PDB entry 9C1M | electron microscopy, 2.76 A resolution | chains A and N of the 18 polymer chains in the assembly

# Chain A
Name: DUF4297 domain-containing protein
Source organism: Bacillus sp. HMF5848
UniProt: A0A428J1H2 (A0A428J1H2_9BACI); numbering as in UniProt (aligned over 1-436)
Sequence (436 residues; row label = number of the first residue in the row):
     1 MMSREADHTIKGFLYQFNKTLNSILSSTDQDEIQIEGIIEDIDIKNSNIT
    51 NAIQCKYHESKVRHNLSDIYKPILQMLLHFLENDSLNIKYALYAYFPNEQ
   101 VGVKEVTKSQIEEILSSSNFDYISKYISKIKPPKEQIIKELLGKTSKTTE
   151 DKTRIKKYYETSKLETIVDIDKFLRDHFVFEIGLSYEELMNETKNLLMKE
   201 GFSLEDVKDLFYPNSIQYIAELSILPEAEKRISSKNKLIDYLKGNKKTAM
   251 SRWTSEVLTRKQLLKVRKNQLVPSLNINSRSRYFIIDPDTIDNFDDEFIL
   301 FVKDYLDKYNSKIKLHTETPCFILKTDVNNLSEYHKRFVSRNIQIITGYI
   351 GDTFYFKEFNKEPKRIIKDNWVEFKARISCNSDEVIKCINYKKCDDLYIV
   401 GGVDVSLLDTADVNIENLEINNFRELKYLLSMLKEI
What the authors report for this chain:
  - catalytic residues: D41, E59, K61 (proposed by the authors, not directly observed)
  - mutagenesis - D41A, E59A, K61A: abolished catalytic activity

# Chain N
Name: ATP-binding protein
Source organism: Bacillus sp. HMF5848
UniProt: A0A3R9P6E2 (A0A3R9P6E2_9BACI); residue numbers follow UniProt; this construct covers 1-585
Sequence (585 residues; each row starts with the number of its first residue):
     1 MKIGSVIESSPHSILVKIDTLKIFEKAKSALQIGKYLKIQEGNHNFVLCV
    51 IQNIKISTDKDEDIFILTVQPVGIFKGEEFFQGNSMLPSPTEPVFLVEDD
   101 ILNKIFSNEKTKIFHLGNLAQNEEVSFTLDGDKFFSKHVAVVGSTGSGKS
   151 CAVAKILQNVVGINDARNINKSDKKNSHIIIFDIHSEYKSAFEIDKNEDF
   201 NLNYLDVEKLKLPYWLMNSEELETLFIESNEQNSHNQVSQFKRAVVLNKE
   251 KYNPEFKKITYDSPVYFNINEVFNYIYNLNEEVINKIEGEPSLPKLSNGE
   301 LVENRQIYFNEKLEFTSSNTSKATKASNGPFNGEFNRFLSRFETKLTDKR
   351 LEFLLLNQDVEENSKYRTEHFEDILKQFMGYLDRSNVSIIDLSGIPFEVL
   401 SITISLISRLIFDFAFHYSKLQHQKDELNDIPFMIVCEEAHNYIPRTGGI
   451 EFKAAKKSIERIAKEGRKYGLSLMVVSQRPSEVSDTILSQCNNFINLRLT
   501 NINDQNYIKNLLPDNSRSISEILPTLGAGECLVVGDSTPIPSIVKLELPN
   551 PEPRSQSIKFHKKWSESWRTPSFEEVIMRWRKENG

# Chain A / chain N interface
Residue-residue contacts (7; chain A residue first):
  I277(A) with E25(N)
  N278(A) with E25(N), hydrogen bond (backbone-side chain)
  S279(A) with K22(N), hydrogen bond (backbone-side chain); E25(N)
  K314(A) with L21(N); T58(N)
  E318(A) with K22(N), salt bridge
Other interface residues (no listed pair), chain A (7 interface residues in all): N276, D395
Other interface residues (no listed pair), chain N (5 interface residues in all): D63

# Summary
7 residues of chain A and 5 residues of chain N are in contact; the contacts include 2 hydrogen bonds and 1
salt bridge. Among the polar pairs are E318(A)-K22(N), N278(A)-E25(N) and S279(A)-K22(N). The paper reports
catalytic residues D41(A), E59(A) and K61(A); D41A, E59A and K61A of chain A abolish catalytic activity.
Chain A is DUF4297 domain-containing protein and chain N is ATP-binding protein, both from Bacillus sp.
HMF5848; the structure, HerA-DUF assembly 1, was determined by electron microscopy, deposited together with
9C1N, 9C1O, 9C1X and 9C5X.
